PDB entry 1HBO | X-ray diffraction, 1.78 A resolution | chains B and D of the 6 polymer chains in the assembly

Chain B:
Name: Methyl-coenzyme M reductase I beta subunit
From: Methanothermobacter thermautotrophicus
UniProtKB: P11560 (MCRB_METTM); residues 2-443 here correspond to UniProt positions 1-442 (UniProt number = residue number - 1)
Chain sequence (442 residues; each row starts with the number of its first residue):
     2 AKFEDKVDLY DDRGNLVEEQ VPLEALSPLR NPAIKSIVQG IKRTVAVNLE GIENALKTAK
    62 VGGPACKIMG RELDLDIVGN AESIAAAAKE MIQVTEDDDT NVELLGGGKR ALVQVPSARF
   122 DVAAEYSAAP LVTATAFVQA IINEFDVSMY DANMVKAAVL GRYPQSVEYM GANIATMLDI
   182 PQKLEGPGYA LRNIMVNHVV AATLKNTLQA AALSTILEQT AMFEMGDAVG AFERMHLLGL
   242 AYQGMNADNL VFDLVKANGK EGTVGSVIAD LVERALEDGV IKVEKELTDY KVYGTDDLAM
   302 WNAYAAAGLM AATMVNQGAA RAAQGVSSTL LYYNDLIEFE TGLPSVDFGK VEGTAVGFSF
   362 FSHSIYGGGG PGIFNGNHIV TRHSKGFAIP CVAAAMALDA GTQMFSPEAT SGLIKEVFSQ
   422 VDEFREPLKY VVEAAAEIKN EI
Swiss-Prot annotation at these positions:
  - binding site (coenzyme B): G370

Chain D:
Name: Methyl-coenzyme M reductase I alpha subunit
From: Methanothermobacter thermautotrophicus
UniProtKB: P11558 (MCRA_METTM); residues 2-550 here correspond to UniProt positions 1-549 (UniProt number = residue number - 1)
Chain sequence (549 residues; each row starts with the number of its first residue):
     2 ADKLFINALK KKFEESPEEK KTTFYTLGGW KQSERKTEFV NAGKEVAAKR GIPQYNPDIG
    62 TPLGQRVLMP YQVSTTDTYV EGDDLHFVNN AAMQQMWDDI RRTVIVGLNH AHAVIEKRLG
   122 KEVTPETITH YLETVNHAMP GAAVVQEHMV ETHPALVADS YVKVFTGNDE IADEIDPAFV
   182 IDINKQFPED QAETLKAEVG DGIWQVVRIP TIVSRTCDGA TTSRWSAMQI GMSMISAYKQ
   242 AAGEAATGDF AYAAKHAEVI HMGTYLPVRR ARGENEPGGV PFGYLADICQ SSRVNYEDPV
   302 RVSLDVVATG AMLYDQIWLG SYMSGGVGFT QYATAAYTDN ILDDFTYFGK EYVEDKYGLC
   362 EAPNNMDTVL DVATEVTFYG LEQYEEYPAL LEDQFGGSQR AAVVAAAAGC STAFATGNAQ
   422 TGLSGWYLSM YLHKEQHSRL GFYGYDLQDQ CGASNVFSIR GDEGLPLELR GPNYPNYAMN
   482 VGHQGEYAGI SQAPHAARGD AFVFNPLVKI AFADDNLVFD FTNVRGEFAK GALREFEPAG
   542 ERALITPAK
Not modelled in the structure: 550
Construct notes: modified residue (257, 271, 400, 445, 452)
Modified / non-standard residues: H257 (n1-methylated histidine; MHS); R271 (5-methyl-arginine; AGM); Q400 (2-methyl-glutamine; MGN); G445 (thioglycin; GL3); C452 (s-methylcysteine; SMC)
Swiss-Prot annotation at these positions:
  - binding site (coenzyme B): R271

Chain B / chain D interface:
Pairs across the interface - 108 pairs, chain B then chain D:
  V62(B) with F505(D)
  G63(B) with L470(D); F505(D)
  P65(B) with I261(D); N506(D), hydrogen bond (backbone-side chain)
  A66(B) with N506(D); P507(D); L508(D), hydrophobic
  C67(B) with Y285(D); F505(D); N506(D), hydrogen bond
  K68(B) with E199(D), salt bridge; F503(D); V504(D); F505(D), hydrogen bond (backbone-backbone)
  I69(B) with P467(D), hydrophobic; E469(D); L470(D), hydrophobic; H496(D); V504(D)
  M70(B) with T195(D); H496(D); R499(D); D501(D); A502(D); F503(D), hydrophobic
  G71(B) with R499(D)
  R72(B) with N419(D); Q421(D), hydrogen bond; P467(D); E469(D), salt bridge
  V139(B) with I460(D), hydrophobic
  I143(B) with I460(D), hydrophobic
  M150(B) with F458(D)
  Y151(B) with N365(D); N366(D); M367(D), hydrogen bond (side chain-backbone); F458(D), hydrophobic
  A153(B) with I460(D)
  N154(B) with Q421(D); I460(D); P467(D)
  M155(B) with P467(D), hydrophobic
  K157(B) with I460(D); R461(D); G462(D), hydrogen bond (side chain-backbone); G465(D), hydrogen bond (side chain-backbone)
  A158(B) with P467(D); L470(D), hydrophobic
  G162(B) with L466(D)
  R163(B) with P282(D); Y285(D), hydrogen bond; L466(D); L470(D); F505(D)
  Y164(B) with G462(D); D463(D); L466(D)
  P165(B) with G462(D); D463(D); L466(D); N474(D), hydrogen bond (backbone-side chain); P476(D)
  Q166(B) with G279(D), hydrogen bond (side chain-backbone); G280(D); L466(D); L470(D); G472(D), hydrogen bond (side chain-backbone); P473(D); N474(D), hydrogen bond (side chain-backbone); Y475(D), hydrogen bond (side chain-backbone)
  V168(B) with Y266(D), hydrophobic; P268(D)
  E169(B) with Y266(D), hydrogen bond
  M171(B) with T265(D)
  K184(B) with Y266(D)
  Q325(B) with R119(D), hydrogen bond; A246(D)
  S363(B) with A246(D)
  H364(B) with G244(D); E245(D); A246(D)
  S365(B) with T248(D); G249(D)
  I366(B) with M229(D); G232(D); M233(D), hydrophobic; I236(D), hydrophobic; T248(D); A252(D)
  Y367(B) with M229(D), hydrophobic; K256(D), hydrogen bond (backbone-side chain)
  G368(B) with A252(D); Y253(D); K256(D)
  G369(B) with G249(D); Y253(D)
  G370(B) with G249(D), hydrogen bond (backbone-backbone); Y253(D)
  I374(B) with Y253(D)
  T403(B) with R119(D)
  Q404(B) with R119(D)
  M405(B) with A114(D); V115(D); D250(D)
  F406(B) with D250(D); Y253(D), hydrophobic; A258(D), hydrophobic
Other interface residues (no listed pair), chain B (50 interface residues in all): T136, Q140, D152, L161, S167, I181, M196, G371
Other interface residues (no listed pair), chain D (65 interface residues in all): K118, L267, V281, A420, T422, S459, L468, R471

Overview:
50 residues of chain B and 65 residues of chain D are in contact; the contacts include 17 hydrogen bonds and 2
salt bridges. Among the polar pairs are K68(B)-E199(D), R72(B)-E469(D) and P65(B)-N506(D).
Here chain B is Methyl-coenzyme M reductase I beta subunit and chain D is Methyl-coenzyme M reductase I alpha
subunit, both from Methanothermobacter thermautotrophicus. Entry 1HBO (Methyl-coenzyme M reductase
mcr-RED1-silent) was determined by X-ray diffraction (same publication as 1HBM, 1HBN and 1HBU).
